Entry 1CXL (X-ray diffraction, 1.81 A resolution); this record covers chain A.

# Chain A
Molecule: Protein (cyclodextrin-glycosyltransferase)
Organism: Bacillus circulans
Notes: EC 2.4.1.19
UniProt: P43379; residues 1-686 here correspond to UniProt positions 28-713 (UniProt number = residue number + 27)
Amino-acid sequence (686 residues; each row starts with the number of its first residue):
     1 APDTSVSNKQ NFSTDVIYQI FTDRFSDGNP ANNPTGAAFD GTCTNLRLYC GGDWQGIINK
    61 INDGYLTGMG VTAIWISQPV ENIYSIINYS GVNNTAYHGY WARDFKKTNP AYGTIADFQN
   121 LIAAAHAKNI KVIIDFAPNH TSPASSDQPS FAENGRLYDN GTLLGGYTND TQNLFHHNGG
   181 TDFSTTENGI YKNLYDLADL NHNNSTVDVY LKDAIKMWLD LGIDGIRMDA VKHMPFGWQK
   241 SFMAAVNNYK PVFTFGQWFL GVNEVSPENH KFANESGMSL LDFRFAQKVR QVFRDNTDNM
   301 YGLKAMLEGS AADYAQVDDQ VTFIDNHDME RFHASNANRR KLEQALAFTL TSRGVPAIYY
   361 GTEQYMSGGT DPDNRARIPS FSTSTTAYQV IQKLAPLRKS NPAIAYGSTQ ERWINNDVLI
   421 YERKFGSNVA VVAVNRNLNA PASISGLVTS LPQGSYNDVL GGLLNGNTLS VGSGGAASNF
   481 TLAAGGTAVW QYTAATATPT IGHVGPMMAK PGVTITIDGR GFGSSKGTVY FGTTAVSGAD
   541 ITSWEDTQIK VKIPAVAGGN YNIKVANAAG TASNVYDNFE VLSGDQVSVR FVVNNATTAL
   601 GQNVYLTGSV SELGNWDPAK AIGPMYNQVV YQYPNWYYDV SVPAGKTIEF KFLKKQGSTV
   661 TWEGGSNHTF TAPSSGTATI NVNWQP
Construct notes: engineered mutation Gln257 (Glu284 in P43379)
UniProt features mapped onto this chain:
  - active site: Asp229 (Nucleophile)
  - binding site (Ca(2+)): Asp27, Asn29, Asn32, Asn33, Gly51, Asp53, Asn139, Ile190, Asp199, His233, Ala315, Asp577
  - binding site (substrate): Tyr100, Trp101, His140, Ser145 to Asp147, Asn193 to Asp196, Arg227, Lys232, His233, His327, Asp371, Arg375
  - site: Asp328 (Transition state stabilizer)
Disulfides: Cys43-Cys50
Covalently attached groups: glycan linked to Asp229
Metal / ion sites: Ca2+ site 1: Asp27, Asn29, Asn32, Asn33, Gly51, Asp53; Ca2+ site 2: Asn139, Ile190, Asp199, His233
Reported in the primary citation:
  - catalytic residues: Asp229
  - binding site for alpha-D-glucopyranose: Tyr100, Arg227, Asp229, His327, Asp328
  - conformationally variable residues (loop rearrangement): Tyr100, Ile324 to Ala334
  - mutagenesis - D328N (56,000-fold): decreased catalytic activity (citing earlier work)
  - catalytic residues: Arg227, His327 (proposed by the authors, not directly observed)

# Summary
Asp27, Asn29, Asn32, Asn33, Gly51 and Asp53 form the Ca2+ site 1. The Ca2+ site 2 is built by Asn139, Ile190,
Asp199 and His233. From UniProt: active-site residue Asp229, 12 Ca2+-binding residues and 16 substrate-binding
residues. From the paper: catalytic residues Asp229, Arg227 and His327; D328N reduces catalytic activity.
Chain A is Protein (cyclodextrin-glycosyltransferase) (Bacillus circulans); the structure, Complex between a
covalent intermediate and bacillus circulans strain 251 cgtase E257Q, was determined by X-ray diffraction
(same publication as 1CXK).
